Entry 3C91 (electron microscopy, 6.80 A resolution (low resolution: residue-level contacts below are approximate; hydrogen-bond / salt-bridge calls are withheld)); this record covers chains H and I of the 28 polymer chains in the assembly.

[Chain H (and I)]
Molecule: Proteasome subunit beta
Organism: Thermoplasma acidophilum
Notes: EC 3.4.25.1; chain I of this document is another copy of the same molecule, construct and numbering; everything in this record applies to it too
UniProt: P28061 (PSMB_THEAC); residues 1-203 here correspond to UniProt positions 9-211 (UniProt number = residue number + 8)
Sequence (203 residues; each row starts with the number of its first residue):
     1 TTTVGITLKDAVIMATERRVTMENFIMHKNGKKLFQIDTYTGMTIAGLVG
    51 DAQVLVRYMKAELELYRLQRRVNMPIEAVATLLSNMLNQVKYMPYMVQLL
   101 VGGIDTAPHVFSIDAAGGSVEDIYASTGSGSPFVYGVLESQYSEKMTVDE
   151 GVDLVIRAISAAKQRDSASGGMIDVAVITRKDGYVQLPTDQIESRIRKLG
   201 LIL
UniProt features mapped onto this chain:
  - active site: Thr1 (Nucleophile)
Reported in the primary citation:
  - catalytic residues: Thr1

[How chain H and chain I interact]
Contacting residue pairs (29; chain H residue first):
  Phe25(H) with Tyr135(I)
  Met27(H) with Ser112(I); Asp122(I); Ser126(I); Tyr135(I)
  His28(H) with Ser112(I); Val120(I); Asp122(I)
  Lys29(H) with Glu139(I)
  Leu48(H) with Ala116(I)
  Val49(H) with Asp114(I); Gly118(I)
  Gly50(H) with Asn88(I); Ala116(I); Gly117(I); Gly118(I)
  Asp51(H) with Asn88(I); Lys91(I)
  Gln53(H) with Gly118(I); Ser119(I)
  Val54(H) with Asn88(I)
  Arg57(H) with Thr81(I); Ser84(I); Asn85(I)
  Met93(H) with Tyr92(I)
  Pro94(H) with Lys91(I); Tyr92(I)
  Tyr95(H) with Lys91(I)
  Met96(H) with Tyr92(I)
Interface residues without a listed pair, chain H (17 interface residues in all): Met22, Asn30
Interface residues without a listed pair, chain I (20 interface residues in all): Gln98, Glu121, Ala125

[Overview]
17 residues of chain H and 20 residues of chain I are in contact. Curated annotation (UniProt) lists
active-site residue Thr1(H) on chain H. The paper reports the catalytic residue Thr1(H).
Both chains are Proteasome subunit beta (Thermoplasma acidophilum). Entry 3C91 (Thermoplasma acidophilum 20S
proteasome with an open gate) was determined by electron microscopy (same publication as 3C92).
